Entry 5JTU (X-ray diffraction, 1.85 A resolution); this record covers chain A.

== Chain A ==
Name: Glycogen phosphorylase, muscle form
Source organism: Oryctolagus cuniculus
Notes: EC 2.4.1.1
Reference sequence: P00489 (PYGM_RABIT); residues 0-842 here correspond to UniProt positions 1-843 (UniProt number = residue number + 1)
Amino-acid sequence (843 residues; row label = number of the first residue in the row; numbering starts at 0):
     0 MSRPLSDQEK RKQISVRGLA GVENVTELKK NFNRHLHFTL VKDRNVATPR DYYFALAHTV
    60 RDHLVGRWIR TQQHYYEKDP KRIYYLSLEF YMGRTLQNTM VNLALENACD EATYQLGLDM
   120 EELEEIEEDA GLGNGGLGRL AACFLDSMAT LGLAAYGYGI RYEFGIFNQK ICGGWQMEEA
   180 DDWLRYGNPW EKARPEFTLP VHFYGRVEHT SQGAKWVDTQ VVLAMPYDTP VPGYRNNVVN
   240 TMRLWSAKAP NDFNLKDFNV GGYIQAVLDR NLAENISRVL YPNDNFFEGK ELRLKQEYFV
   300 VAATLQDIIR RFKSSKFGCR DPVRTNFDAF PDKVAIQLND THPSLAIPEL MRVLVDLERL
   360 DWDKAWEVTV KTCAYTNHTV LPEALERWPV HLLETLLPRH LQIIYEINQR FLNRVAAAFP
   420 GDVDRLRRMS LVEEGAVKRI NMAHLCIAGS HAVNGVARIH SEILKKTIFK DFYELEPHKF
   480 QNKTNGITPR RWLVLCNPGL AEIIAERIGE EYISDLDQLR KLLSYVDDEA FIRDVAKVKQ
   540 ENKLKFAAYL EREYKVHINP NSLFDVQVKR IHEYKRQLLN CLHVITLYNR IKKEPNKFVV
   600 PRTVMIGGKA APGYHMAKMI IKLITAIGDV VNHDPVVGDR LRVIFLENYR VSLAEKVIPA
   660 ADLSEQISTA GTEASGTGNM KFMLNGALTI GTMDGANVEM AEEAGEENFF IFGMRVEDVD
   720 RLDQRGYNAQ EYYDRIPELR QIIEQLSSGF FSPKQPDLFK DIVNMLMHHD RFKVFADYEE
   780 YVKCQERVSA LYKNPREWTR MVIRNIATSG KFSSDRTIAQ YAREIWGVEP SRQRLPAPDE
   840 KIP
Disordered / not traced: 0-11, 255-260, 315-323, 837-842
Glycans and other covalent adducts: pyridoxal phosphate (PLP) linked to Lys680
Small-molecule neighbours:
  - 6NE ((1S)-1,5-anhydro-1-[5-(naphthalen-2-yl)-1H-imidazol-2-yl]-D-glucitol): Glu88, Gly135, Leu136, Leu139, Asn282, Asp283, Asn284, Phe285, Phe286, Arg292, His341, His377, Thr378, Ala383, Val455, Asn484, Tyr573, Glu672, Ala673, Ser674, Gly675, Thr676
  - pyridoxal phosphate (PLP): Tyr90, Gly134, Gly135, Arg138, Trp491, Val567, Lys568, Lys574, Tyr648, Arg649, Val650, Ala653, Gln665, Glu672, Gly675, Thr676, Gly677
Curated features (UniProtKB/Swiss-Prot):
  - binding site (AMP): Asp42, Tyr75, Arg309 to Cys318
  - site: Cys108 (Involved in the association of subunits), Cys142 (Involved in the association of subunits), Tyr155 (Can be labeled by an AMP analog)
  - modified residue: Ser1 (N-acetylserine), Ser14 (Phosphoserine), Tyr203 (Phosphotyrosine), Tyr226 (Phosphotyrosine), Ser429 (Phosphoserine), Tyr472 (Phosphotyrosine), Ser513 (Phosphoserine), Lys680 (N6-(pyridoxal phosphate)lysine), Ser746 (Phosphoserine), Ser747 (Phosphoserine)
Reported in the primary citation:
  - binding site for 6NE: Glu88, Asn282, Asp283, Asn284, Phe285, Phe286, Arg292, His341, His377, Ala383, Asn484, Tyr573, Glu672, Ala673, Ser674, Gly675

== Overview ==
Bound to chain A: compound 6NE. Pyridoxal phosphate is covalently linked to Lys680. From UniProt: 12
AMP-binding residues. From the paper: a binding site for 6NE at Glu88, Asn282 and Asp283 among others.
Chain A is Glycogen phosphorylase, muscle form (Oryctolagus cuniculus); the structure, Crystal structure of
GPb in complex with 8b, was determined by X-ray diffraction, deposited together with 5LRE and 5JTT.
